PDB entry 4RAD | X-ray diffraction, 2.00 A resolution | chains B and D of the 4 polymer chains in the assembly

Chain B (and D):
Protein: Hypoxanthine-guanine phosphoribosyltransferase
Organism: Homo sapiens
Notes: EC 2.4.2.8; chain D of this document is another copy of the same molecule, construct and numbering; everything in this record applies to it too
UniProt: P00492 (HPRT_HUMAN); residues 1-217 here correspond to UniProt positions 2-218 (UniProt number = residue number + 1)
Sequence (217 residues; each row starts with the number of its first residue):
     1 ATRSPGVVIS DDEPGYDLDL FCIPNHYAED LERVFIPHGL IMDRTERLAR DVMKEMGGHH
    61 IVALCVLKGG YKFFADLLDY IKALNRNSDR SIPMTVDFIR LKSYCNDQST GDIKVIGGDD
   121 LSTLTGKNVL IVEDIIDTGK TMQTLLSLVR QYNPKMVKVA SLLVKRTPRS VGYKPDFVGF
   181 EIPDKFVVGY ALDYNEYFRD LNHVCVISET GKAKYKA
Disordered / not traced: 1-3, 104-110 (chain D: 1-3, 102-113)
Ion coordination: Mg2+ site 1: Glu133, Ile135; Mg2+ site 2 near Asp193 (its only coordinating residue here)
Ligand contacts: 3L5 ((2-{[2-(2-amino-6-oxo-3,6-dihydro-9H-purin-9-yl)ethyl][2-(2-phosphonoethoxy)ethyl]amino}ethyl)phosphonic acid): Ser103, Asp134, Ile135, Ile136, Asp137, Thr138, Gly139, Lys140, Thr141, Lys165, Lys185, Phe186, Val187, Leu192, Asp193

How chain B and chain D interact:
Contacting residue pairs (60):
  Cys22(B) with Arg86(D)
  Ile23(B) with Arg86(D)
  Pro24(B) with Arg86(D); Ser91(D)
  Asn25(B) with Ser88(D); Asp89(D), hydrogen bond (side chain-backbone); Ser91(D), hydrogen bond (backbone-side chain)
  His26(B) with Asn85(D); Ser91(D), hydrogen bond (backbone-side chain); Ile92(D); Pro93(D)
  His60(B) with Tyr197(D)
  Leu67(B) with Leu67(D), hydrophobic; Phe98(D), hydrophobic
  Lys68(B) with Val96(D), hydrogen bond (side chain-backbone); Asp97(D), salt bridge; Asp119(D), salt bridge
  Tyr71(B) with Leu78(D); Phe98(D), hydrophobic
  Lys72(B) with Asp79(D), salt bridge; Lys82(D)
  Leu78(B) with Tyr71(D)
  Asp79(B) with Lys72(D), salt bridge
  Lys82(B) with Lys72(D); Asp200(D)
  Asn85(B) with Pro24(D); Asn25(D)
  Arg86(B) with Cys22(D); Ile23(D); Pro24(D); Asn202(D)
  Asn87(B) with Cys22(D)
  Ser88(B) with Asn25(D)
  Ser91(B) with His26(D), hydrogen bond
  Ile92(B) with His26(D)
  Pro93(B) with His26(D); Asp200(D)
  Met94(B) with Asp200(D), hydrogen bond (backbone-side chain)
  Thr95(B) with Glu196(D)
  Val96(B) with Lys68(D), hydrogen bond (backbone-side chain); Arg199(D)
  Asp97(B) with Lys68(D), salt bridge; Arg100(D), salt bridge
  Phe98(B) with Leu67(D), hydrophobic; Lys68(D); Tyr71(D), hydrophobic
  Arg100(B) with Asp97(D), salt bridge; Phe98(D); Gly117(D), hydrogen bond (side chain-backbone); Gly118(D), hydrogen bond (side chain-backbone); Asp119(D), salt bridge
  Ile116(B) with Gly117(D)
  Asp119(B) with Lys68(D), salt bridge; Arg100(D), salt bridge
  Glu196(B) with Thr95(D)
  Tyr197(B) with His60(D)
  Arg199(B) with Val96(D)
  Asp200(B) with Lys82(D); Met94(D)
  Asn202(B) with Arg86(D)
Also at the interface, not in a pair above, chain B (39 interface residues in all): Tyr27, Phe74, Ala75, Asp89, Gly117, Gly118
Also at the interface, not in a pair above, chain D (39 interface residues in all): Phe74, Ala75, Asn87, Ile116, Leu201

In short:
Chain B and chain D each contribute 39 residues to their interface, with 9 hydrogen bonds and 10 salt bridges.
Among the polar pairs are Lys68(B)-Asp97(D), Lys68(B)-Asp119(D) and Lys72(B)-Asp79(D). Chain B binds compound
3L5. Glu133(B) and Ile135(B) form the Mg2+ site 1.
Both chains are Hypoxanthine-guanine phosphoribosyltransferase (Homo sapiens). Entry 4RAD (Aza-acyclic
nucleoside phosphonates containing a second phosphonate group as inhibitors of the human, Plasmodium
falciparum and ...) was determined by X-ray diffraction, deposited together with 4RAB, 4RAC, 4RAN, 4RAO and
4RAQ.
